PDB entry 3RWC | X-ray diffraction, 2.50 A resolution | chains A and B of the 3 polymer chains in the assembly

== Chain A ==
Molecule: Major histocompatibility complex class I
Organism: Macaca mulatta
UniProt: Q9GJ77 (Q9GJ77_MACMU); residues 1-276 here correspond to UniProt positions 24-299 (UniProt number = residue number + 23)
Sequence (276 residues; numbered 1 to 276; the number before each row is that of its first residue):
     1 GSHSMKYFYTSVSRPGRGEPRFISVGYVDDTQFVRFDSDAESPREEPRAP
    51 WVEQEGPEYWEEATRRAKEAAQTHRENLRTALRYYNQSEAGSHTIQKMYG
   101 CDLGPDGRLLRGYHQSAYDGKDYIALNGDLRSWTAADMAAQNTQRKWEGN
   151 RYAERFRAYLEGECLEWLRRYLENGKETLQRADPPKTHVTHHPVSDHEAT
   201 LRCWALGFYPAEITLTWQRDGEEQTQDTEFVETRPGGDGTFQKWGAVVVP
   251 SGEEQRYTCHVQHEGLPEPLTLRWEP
Cystine bridges: Cys101-Cys164, Cys203-Cys259

== Chain B ==
Molecule: Beta-2-microglobulin
Organism: Macaca mulatta
UniProt: Q6V7J5 (B2MG_MACMU); residues 1-99 here correspond to UniProt positions 21-119 (UniProt number = residue number + 20)
Sequence (99 residues; row label = number of the first residue in the row):
     1 IQRTPKIQVYSRHPPENGKPNFLNCYVSGFHPSDIEVDLLKNGEKMGKVE
    51 HSDLSFSKDWSFYLLYYTEFTPNEKDEYACRVNHVTLSGPRTVKWDRDM
Cystine bridges: Cys25-Cys80

== Interface between chain A and chain B ==
Contacting residue pairs - 53 pairs, chain A then chain B:
  Phe8(A) - Ser55(B)
  Phe8(A) - Phe56(B)
  Tyr9(A) - Phe56(B)
  Thr10(A) - Phe56(B)
  Thr10(A) - Phe62(B)
  Val12(A) - Ser33(B)
  Ile23(A) - Leu54(B)  hydrophobic
  Val25(A) - Asp53(B)
  Val25(A) - Leu54(B)
  Val25(A) - Ser55(B)
  Tyr27(A) - Ser55(B)
  Tyr27(A) - Tyr63(B)  hydrogen bond
  Gln32(A) - Asp53(B)  hydrogen bond
  Arg35(A) - Asp53(B)  salt bridge
  Arg48(A) - Asp53(B)  salt bridge
  Gln96(A) - His31(B)  hydrogen bond
  Gln96(A) - Phe56(B)
  Gln96(A) - Trp60(B)  hydrogen bond (side chain-backbone)
  Gln96(A) - Phe62(B)
  Lys97(A) - Phe56(B)
  Gln115(A) - Trp60(B)
  Ser116(A) - Trp60(B)
  Ala117(A) - Trp60(B)
  Asp119(A) - Ile1(B)  hydrogen bond (backbone-backbone)
  Asp119(A) - His31(B)
  Gly120(A) - His31(B)
  Gly120(A) - Trp60(B)
  Lys121(A) - Ile1(B)
  Asp122(A) - Trp60(B)  hydrogen bond
  His192(A) - Asp98(B)  salt bridge
  Arg202(A) - Asp98(B)  hydrogen bond (side chain-backbone)
  Trp204(A) - Asp98(B)
  Trp204(A) - Met99(B)
  Leu206(A) - Pro14(B)  hydrophobic
  Val231(A) - Gln8(B)
  Glu232(A) - Gln8(B)
  Glu232(A) - Tyr26(B)
  Glu232(A) - Ser28(B)  hydrogen bond
  Arg234(A) - Gln8(B)
  Arg234(A) - Tyr10(B)
  Arg234(A) - Met99(B)  hydrogen bond (side chain-backbone)
  Pro235(A) - Tyr10(B)  hydrogen bond (backbone-side chain)
  Pro235(A) - Tyr26(B)
  Pro235(A) - Leu65(B)  hydrophobic
  Gly236(A) - Arg12(B)  hydrogen bond (backbone-side chain)
  Gly236(A) - Asn24(B)
  Gly237(A) - Arg12(B)  hydrogen bond (backbone-side chain)
  Gly237(A) - Leu65(B)
  Asp238(A) - Arg12(B)
  Gln242(A) - Tyr10(B)
  Gln242(A) - Ser11(B)  hydrogen bond (side chain-backbone)
  Gln242(A) - Arg12(B)  hydrogen bond (side chain-backbone)
  Trp244(A) - Met99(B)  hydrogen bond (side chain-backbone)
Interface residues without a listed pair, chain A (36 interface residues in all): Arg17, Thr94, Met98, Thr233
Interface residues without a listed pair, chain B (24 interface residues in all): Lys6, Asp34, Asp59

== Summary ==
36 residues of chain A face 24 of chain B across their interface, with 15 hydrogen bonds and 3 salt bridges.
Among the polar pairs are Arg35(A)-Asp53(B), Arg48(A)-Asp53(B) and His192(A)-Asp98(B).
Here chain A is Major histocompatibility complex class I and chain B is Beta-2-microglobulin, both from Macaca
mulatta. Entry 3RWC (Crystal structure of rhesus macaque MHC class I molecule Mamu-B*17-IW9) was determined by
X-ray diffraction, deposited together with 3RWD, 3RWE, 3RWF, 3RWG, 3RWH, 3RWI and 3RWJ.
